PDB entry 6UEO | X-ray diffraction, 2.00 A resolution | chains A and C of the 3 polymer chains in the assembly

Chain A:
Molecule: TATA-box-binding protein 1
Organism: Arabidopsis thaliana
UniProt: P28147 (TBP1_ARATH); residues 1-200 here = UniProt positions 1-200
Amino-acid sequence (219 residues; row label = number of the first residue in the row; numbers below 1 keep their minus sign (Met-18 is residue -18)):
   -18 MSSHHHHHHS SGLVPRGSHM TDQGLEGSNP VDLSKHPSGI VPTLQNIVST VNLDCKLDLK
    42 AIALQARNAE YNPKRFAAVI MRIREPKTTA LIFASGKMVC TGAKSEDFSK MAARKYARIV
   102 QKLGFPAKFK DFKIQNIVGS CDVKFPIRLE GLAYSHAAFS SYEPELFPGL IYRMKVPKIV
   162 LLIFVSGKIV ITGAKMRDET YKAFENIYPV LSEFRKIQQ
Not modelled in the structure: -18 to 11, 199-200
Differences from the reference sequence: initiating methionine (-18); expression tag (-17 to 0)
Curated features (UniProtKB/Swiss-Prot):
  - modified residue: Thr2 (N-acetylthreonine)

Chain C:
Molecule: 14-nt DNA strand
Sequence (14 nucleotides; numbered 215 to 228; the number before each row is that of its first residue):
   215 TGCCCCTTTA TAGC

How chain A and chain C interact:
Residue-residue contacts - 34 pairs, chain A then chain C:
  Gln26(A) - DT223(C)  sugar contact
  Gln26(A) - DA224(C)  sugar contact
  Asn27(A) - DT222(C)  hydrogen bond to the base
  Asn27(A) - DT223(C)  hydrogen bond to the base
  Val29(A) - DT222(C)  base contact
  Arg56(A) - DC219(C)  sugar contact
  Arg56(A) - DC220(C)  salt bridge to the phosphate
  Phe57(A) - DC219(C)  base contact
  Phe57(A) - DC220(C)  sugar contact
  Ile61(A) - DC220(C)  phosphate contact
  Ile61(A) - DT221(C)  phosphate contact
  Arg63(A) - DT221(C)  hydrogen bond to the phosphate
  Arg63(A) - DT222(C)  salt bridge to the phosphate
  Lys68(A) - DT223(C)  salt bridge to the phosphate
  Thr70(A) - DT221(C)  phosphate contact
  Thr70(A) - DT222(C)  hydrogen bond to the phosphate
  Leu72(A) - DT221(C)  sugar contact
  Thr82(A) - DT221(C)  base contact
  Thr82(A) - DT222(C)  hydrogen bond to the sugar
  Gly83(A) - DT222(C)  phosphate contact
  Val119(A) - DT223(C)  base contact
  Val119(A) - DA224(C)  base contact
  Ser121(A) - DA224(C)  phosphate contact
  Phe148(A) - DA226(C)  base contact
  Pro149(A) - DA226(C)  base contact
  Pro149(A) - DG227(C)  sugar contact
  Leu163(A) - DT225(C)  base contact
  Phe165(A) - DT225(C)  base contact
  Phe165(A) - DA226(C)  sugar contact
  Ser167(A) - DA226(C)  hydrogen bond to the phosphate
  Lys169(A) - DT225(C)  phosphate contact
  Lys169(A) - DA226(C)  salt bridge to the phosphate
  Val171(A) - DA224(C)  base contact
  Val171(A) - DT225(C)  sugar contact
Also at the interface, not in a pair above, chain A (22 interface residues in all): Lys85

Overview:
22 residues of chain A and 9 residues of chain C are in contact; the contacts include 6 hydrogen bonds and 4
salt bridges. Polar pairs include Asn27(A)-DT222(C), Asn27(A)-DT223(C) and Thr82(A)-DT222(C).
Here chain A is TATA-box-binding protein 1 (Arabidopsis thaliana) and chain C is a 14-nt DNA strand. Entry
6UEO (Structure of A. thaliana TBP-AC mismatch DNA site) was determined by X-ray diffraction together with
6UEP, 6UEQ and 6UER from the same study.
